PDB entry 9EQM | X-ray diffraction, 2.19 A resolution | chains A and B of the 3 polymer chains in the assembly

Chain A:
Protein: Elongin-B
Organism: Homo sapiens
UniProtKB: Q15370 (ELOB_HUMAN); residue numbers follow UniProt; this construct covers 1-104
Amino-acid sequence (104 residues; row label = number of the first residue in the row):
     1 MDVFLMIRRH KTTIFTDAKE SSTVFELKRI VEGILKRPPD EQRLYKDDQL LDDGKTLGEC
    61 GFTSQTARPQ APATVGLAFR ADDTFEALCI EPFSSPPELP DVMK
Curated features (UniProtKB/Swiss-Prot):
  - modified residue: M1 (N-acetylmethionine), T84 (Phosphothreonine)

Chain B:
Protein: Elongin-C
Organism: Homo sapiens
UniProtKB: Q15369 (ELOC_HUMAN); residue numbers follow UniProt; this construct covers 17-112
Amino-acid sequence (97 residues; row label = number of the first residue in the row):
    16 MMYVKLISSD GHEFIVKREH ALTSGTIKAM LSGPGQFAEN ETNEVNFREI PSHVLSKVCM
    76 YFTYKVRYTN SSTEIPEFPI APEIALELLM AANFLDC
Unresolved in the structure: 49-55
Differences from the reference sequence: initiating methionine (16)

How chain A and chain B interact:
Pairs across the interface (47):
  F4(A) with T78(B); R82(B)
  M6(A) with M75(B), hydrophobic
  R8(A) with H27(B)
  K11(A) with D25(B), hydrogen bond (side chain-backbone); G26(B); H27(B); E28(B), hydrogen bond (backbone-backbone)
  T12(A) with E28(B)
  T13(A) with E28(B), hydrogen bond (backbone-backbone); F29(B); I30(B), hydrogen bond (backbone-backbone)
  I14(A) with I30(B), hydrophobic
  F15(A) with F29(B), hydrophobic; I30(B), hydrogen bond (backbone-backbone); S71(B); C74(B), hydrophobic; M75(B), hydrophobic
  T16(A) with Y18(B)
  I34(A) with Y18(B); I30(B), hydrophobic
  P69(A) with M75(B); T78(B); Y79(B), hydrophobic; Y83(B)
  Q70(A) with M75(B); Y79(B); Y83(B); P91(B); P94(B)
  P72(A) with M75(B)
  E91(A) with H27(B)
  P92(A) with H27(B), hydrogen bond (backbone-side chain)
  F93(A) with H27(B); F29(B), hydrophobic; S67(B); S71(B)
  S94(A) with D25(B); S67(B), hydrogen bond (backbone-side chain); H68(B), hydrogen bond
  S95(A) with H68(B)
  P96(A) with H68(B); E98(B)
  P97(A) with E102(B)
  L99(A) with P97(B); E98(B)
  M103(A) with P97(B)
Also at the interface, not in a pair above, chain A (23 interface residues in all): D17
Also at the interface, not in a pair above, chain B (28 interface residues in all): V31, K32, P66, K72, E92, F93, I99

Summary:
Chain A and chain B form an interface of 23 and 28 residues respectively; the contacts include 8 hydrogen
bonds. Polar contacts include K11(A)-D25(B), P92(A)-H27(B) and S94(A)-S67(B).
Chain A is Elongin-B and chain B is Elongin-C, both from Homo sapiens; the structure, Crystal structure of
pVHL:EloB:EloC in complex with MP-1-21, was determined by X-ray diffraction, deposited together with 9EQJ.
